Entry 5BYG (X-ray diffraction, 2.50 A resolution); this record covers chains B and E of the 4 polymer chains in the assembly.

# Chain B
Protein: Protein Rep78
Source organism: Adeno-associated virus 2
Reference sequence: Q89268 (REP78_AAV2S); residues 1-210 here = UniProt positions 1-210
Amino-acid sequence (213 residues; numbered -2 to 210; the number before each row is that of its first residue; numbers below 1 keep their minus sign (Gly-2 is residue -2)):
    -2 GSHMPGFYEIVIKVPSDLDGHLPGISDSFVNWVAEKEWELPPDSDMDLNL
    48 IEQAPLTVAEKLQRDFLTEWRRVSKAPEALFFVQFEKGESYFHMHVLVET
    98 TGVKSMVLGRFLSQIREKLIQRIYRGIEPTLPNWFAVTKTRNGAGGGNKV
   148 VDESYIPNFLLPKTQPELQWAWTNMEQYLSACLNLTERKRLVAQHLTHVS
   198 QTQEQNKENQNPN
Disordered / not traced: -2 to 0, 15-20, 208-210
Differences from the reference sequence: expression tag (-2 to 0); engineered mutation Ser151 (Cys in Q89268), Phe156 (Tyr in Q89268)
UniProt features mapped onto this chain:
  - motif: His90 to His92 (RCR-2)
  - binding site (a divalent metal cation): Glu83, His90, His92
From the paper describing this entry:
  - binding site for the 21-nt DNA strand (chain E): Arg107, Arg138, Ala141
  - binding site for the 21-nt DNA strand: Gly142

# Chain E
Molecule: 21-nt DNA strand
Sequence (21 nucleotides; each row starts with the number of its first residue):
     1 CTCGGCGCTCGCTCGCTCGCT

# How chain B and chain E interact
Pairs across the interface (14):
  Lys101(B) with DC18(E), salt bridge to the phosphate
  Met103(B) with DT17(E), sugar contact
  Val104(B) with DC18(E), sugar contact; DG19(E), sugar contact
  Arg107(B) with DT17(E), base contact; DC18(E), hydrogen bond to the sugar; DG19(E), sugar contact
  Phe108(B) with DG19(E), phosphate contact
  Gln111(B) with DC20(E), hydrogen bond to the phosphate
  Arg138(B) with DC10(E), base contact; DG11(E), hydrogen bond to the base; DC12(E), base contact
  Ala141(B) with DC12(E), hydrogen bond to the base
  Gly142(B) with DC12(E), base contact
Interface residues without a listed pair, chain B (10 interface residues in all): Gly140
Interface residues without a listed pair, chain E (8 interface residues in all): DT13

# In short
The interface between chain B and chain E involves 10 residues on one side and 8 on the other, with 4 hydrogen
bonds and 1 salt bridge. Polar pairs include Arg138(B)-DG11(E), Ala141(B)-DC12(E) and Arg107(B)-DC18(E). From
the paper: a binding site for the 21-nt DNA strand (chain E) at Arg107(B), Arg138(B) and Ala141(B); a binding
site for the 21-nt DNA strand at Gly142(B).
Here chain B is Protein Rep78 (Adeno-associated virus 2) and chain E is a 21-nt DNA strand. Entry 5BYG (X-ray
structure of AAV2 OBD-AAVS1 complex 2:1) was determined by X-ray diffraction (same publication as 4ZQ9).
